3CCL - chains B and 0 of the 31 polymer chains in the assembly; structure by X-ray diffraction, 2.90 A resolution.

# Chain B
Protein: 50S ribosomal protein L3P
From: Haloarcula marismortui
UniProt: P20279 (RL3_HALMA); residues 0-337 here correspond to UniProt positions 1-338 (UniProt number = residue number + 1)
Amino-acid sequence (338 residues; row label = number of the first residue in the row; numbering starts at 0):
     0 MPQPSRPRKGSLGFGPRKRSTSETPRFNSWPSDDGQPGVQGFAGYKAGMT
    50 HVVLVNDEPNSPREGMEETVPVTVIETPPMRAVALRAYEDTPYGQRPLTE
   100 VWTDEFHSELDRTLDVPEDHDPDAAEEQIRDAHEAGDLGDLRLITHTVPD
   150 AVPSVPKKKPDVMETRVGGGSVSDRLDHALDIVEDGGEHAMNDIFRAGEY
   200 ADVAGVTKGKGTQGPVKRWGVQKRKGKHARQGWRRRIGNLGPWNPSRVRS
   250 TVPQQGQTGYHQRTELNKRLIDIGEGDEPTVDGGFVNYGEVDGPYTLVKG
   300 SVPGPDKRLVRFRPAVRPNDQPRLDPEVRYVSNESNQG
Unresolved in the structure: 0
Metal / ion sites: Na+ near Gln230 (its only coordinating residue here); Sr2+ site 1: Gln230 (shared with G836(0), U2615(0) of chain 0); Sr2+ site 2: Asn243, Ser245; Mg2+: Asn335 (shared with A2757(0) of chain 0)

# Chain 0
Molecule: 23S ribosomal RNA
From: Haloarcula marismortui
Notes: engineered mutation(s): G2099A, U2535C
Sequence (2923 nucleotides; numbered 1 to 2923; the number before each row is that of its first residue):
     1 GUUGGCUACUAUGCCAGCUGGUGGAUUGCUCGGCUCAGGCGCUGAUGAAG
    51 GACGUGCCAAGCUGCGAUAAGCUGUGGGGAGCCGCACGGAGGCGAAGAAC
   101 CACAGAUUUCCGAAUGAGAAUCUCUCUAACAAUUGCUUCGCGCAAUGAGG
   151 AACCCCGAGAACUGAAACAUCUCAGUAUCGGGAGGAACAGAAAACGCAAC
   201 GUGAUGUCGUUAGUAACCGCGAGUGAACGCGAUACAGCCCAAACCGAAGC
   251 CCUCACGGGCAAUGUGGUGUCAGGGCUACCUCUCAUCAGCCGACCGUCUU
   301 CACGAAGUCUCUUGGAAUAGAGCGUGAUACAGGGUGACAACCCCGUACUG
   351 AAGACCAGUACGCUGUGCGGUAGUGCCAGAGUAGCGGGGGUUGGAUAUCC
   401 CUCGCGAAUAACGCAGGCAUCGACUGCGAAGGCUAAACACAACCUGAGAC
   451 CGAUAGUGAACAAGUAGUGUGAACGAACGCUGCAAAGUACCCUCAGAAGG
   501 GAGGCGAAAUAGAGCAUGAAAUCAGUUGGCGAUCGAGCGACAGGGCAUAC
   551 AAGGUCCCUUGACGAAUGACCGAGACGCGAGUCUCCAGUAAGACUCACGG
   601 GAAGCCGAUGUUCUGUCGUACGUUUUGAAAAACGAGCCAGGGAGUGUGUC
   651 UGUAUGGCAAGUCUAACCGGAGUAUCCGGGGAGGCACAGGGAAACCGACA
   701 UGGCCGCAGGGCUUUGCCCGAGGGCCGCCGUCUUCAAGGGCGGGGAGCCA
   751 UGUGGACACGACCCGAAUCCGGACGAUCUACGCAUGGACAAGAUGAAGCG
   801 UGCCGAAAGGCACGUGGAAGUCUGUUAGAGUUGGUGUCCUACAAUACCCU
   851 CUCGUGAUCUAUGUGUAGGGGUGAAAGGCCCAUCGAGUCCGGCAACAGCU
   901 GGUUCCAAUCGAAACAUGUCGAAGCAUGACCUCCGCCGAGGUAGUCUGUG
   951 AGGUAGAGCGACCGAUUGGUGUGUCCGCCUCCGAGAGGAGUCGGCACACC
  1001 UGUCAAACUCCAAACUUACAGACGCUGUUUGACGCGGGGAUUCCGGUGCG
  1051 CGGGGUAAGCCUGUGUACCAGGAGGGGAACAACCCAGAGAUAGGUUAAGG
  1101 UCCCCAAGUGUGGAUUAAGUGUAAUCCUCUGAAGGUGGUCUCGAGCCCUA
  1151 GACAGCCGGGAGGUGAGCUUAGAAGCAGCUACCCUCUAAGAAAAGCGUAA
  1201 CAGCUUACCGGCCGAGGUUUGAGGCGCCCAAAAUGAUCGGGACUCAAAUC
  1251 CACCACCGAGACCUGUCCGUACCACUCAUACUGGUAAUCGAGUAGAUUGG
  1301 CGCUCUAAUUGGAUGGAAGCAGGGGCGAGAGCUCCUGUGGACCGAUUAGU
  1351 GACGAAAAUCCUGGCCAUAGUAGCAGCGAUAGUCGGGUGAGAACCCCGAC
  1401 GGCCUAAUGGAUAAGGGUUCCUCAGCACUGCUGAUCAGCUGAGGGUUAGC
  1451 CGGUCCUAAGUCUCACCGCAACUCGACUGAGACGAAAUGGGAAACAGGUU
  1501 AAUAUUCCUGUGCCAUCAUGCAGUGAAAGUUGACGCCCUGGGGUCGAUCA
  1551 CGCCGGGCAUUCGCCCGGUCGAACCGUCCAACUCCGUGGAAGCCGUAAUG
  1601 GCAGGAAGCGGACGAACGGCGGCAUAGGGAAACGUGAUUCAACCUGGGGC
  1651 CCAUGAAAAGACGAGCAUGAUGUCCGUACCGAGAACCGACACAGGUGUCC
  1701 AUGGCGGCGAAAGCCAAGGCCUGUCGGGAGCAACCAACGUUAGGGAAUUC
  1751 GGCAAGUUAGUCCCGUACCUUCGGAAGAAGGGAUGCCUGCUCCGGAACGG
  1801 AGCAGGUCGCAGUGACUCGGAAGCUCGGACUGUCUAGUAACAACAUAGGU
  1851 GACCGCAAAUCCGCAAGGACUCGUACGGUCACUGAAUCCUGCCCAGUGCA
  1901 GGUAUCUGAACACCUCGUACAAGAGGACGAAGGACCUGUCAACGGCGGGG
  1951 GUAACUAUGACCCUCUUAAGGUAGCGUAGUACCUUGCCGCAUCAGUAGCG
  2001 GCUUGCAUGAAUGGAUUAACCAGAGCUUCACUGUCCCAACGUUGGGCCCG
  2051 GUGAACUGUACAUUCCAGUGCGGAGUCUGGAGACACCCAGGGGGAAGCAA
  2101 AGACCCUAUGGAGCUUUACUGCAGGCUGUCGCUGAGACGUGGUCGCCGAU
  2151 GUGCAGCAUAGGUAGGAGUCGUUACAGAGGUACCCGCGCUAGCGGGCCAC
  2201 CCAGACAACAGUGAAAUACUACCCGUCGGUGACUGCGACUCUCACUCCGG
  2251 GAGGAGGACACCGAUAGCCGGGCAGUUUGACUGGGGCGGUACGCGCUCGA
  2301 AAAGAUAUCGAGCGCGCCCUAUGGUCAUCUCAGCCGGGACAGAGACCCGG
  2351 CGAAGAGUGCAAGAGCAAAAGAUGACUUGACAGUGUUCUUCCCAACGAGG
  2401 AACGCUGACGCGAAAGCGUGGUCUAGCGAACCAAUUAGCCUGCUUGAUGC
  2451 GGGCAAUUGAUGACAGAAAAGCUACCCUAGGGAUAACAGAGUCGUCACUC
  2501 GCAAGAGCACAUAUCGACCGAGUGGCUUGCUACCCCGAUGUCGGUUCCCU
  2551 CCAUCCUGCCCGUGCAGAAGCGGGCAAGGGUGAGGUUGUUCGCCUAUUAA
  2601 AGGAGGUCGUGAGCUGGGUUUAGACCGUCGUGAGACAGGUCGGCUGCUAU
  2651 CUACUGGGUGUGUAAUGGUGUCUGACAAGAACGACCGUAUAGUACGAGAG
  2701 GAACUACGGUUGGUGGCCACUGGUGUACCGGUUGUUCGAGAGAGCACGUG
  2751 CCGGGUAGCCACGCCACACGGGGUAAGAGCUGAACGCAUCUAAGCUCGAA
  2801 ACCCACUUGGAAAAGAGACACCGCCGAGGUCCCGCGUACAAGACGCGGUC
  2851 GAUAGACUCGGGGUGUGCGCGUCGAGGUAACGAGACGUUAAGCCCACGAG
  2901 CACUAACAGACCAAAGCCAUCAU
Unresolved in the structure: 1-9, 126-127, 715, 971-998, 1560, 1952-1963, 2137-2236, 2339-2343, 2665-2666, 2915-2923
Modified residues: 1MA (6-hydro-1-methyladenosine-5'-monophosphate) at position 628, OMU (o2'-methyluridine 5'-monophosphate) at position 2587, OMG (o2'-methylguanosine-5'-monophosphate) at position 2588, UR3 (3-methyluridine-5'-monophoshate) at position 2619, PSU (pseudouridine-5'-monophosphate) at position 2621
Metal / ion sites: Mg2+ site 1 near G28 (its only coordinating residue here); Na+ site 1: C40, G41, C443; Na+ site 2 near G56 (its only coordinating residue here); Na+ site 3: G66, U108; Sr2+ site 1: C85, A86; Mg2+ site 2 near U115 (its only coordinating residue here); Na+ site 4: C130, U146; Na+ site 5: C141, G142; Sr2+ site 2: G147 (shared with 1 residue of chain M); Mg2+ site 3: C162, U2276; K+ site 1: C162, U163, U172; Na+ site 6: A165, A166, A167; 69 more Mg2+ sites not listed; 55 more Na+ sites not listed; 58 more Sr2+ sites not listed; 1 more K+ sites not listed

# How chain B and chain 0 interact
Contacting residue pairs (338):
  Pro1(B) - C2591(0)  phosphate contact
  Gln2(B) - U2545(0)  hydrogen bond to the phosphate
  Gln2(B) - U2546(0)  base contact
  Gln2(B) - C2547(0)  hydrogen bond to the base
  Pro3(B) - G2582(0)  phosphate contact
  Pro3(B) - A2583(0)  phosphate contact
  Ser4(B) - U2581(0)  phosphate contact
  Ser4(B) - G2582(0)  hydrogen bond to the phosphate
  Arg5(B) - C2547(0)  salt bridge to the phosphate
  Arg5(B) - C2548(0)  salt bridge to the phosphate
  Arg5(B) - U2581(0)  phosphate contact
  Pro6(B) - G2580(0)  phosphate contact
  Pro6(B) - U2581(0)  phosphate contact
  Pro6(B) - G2713(0)  sugar contact
  Arg7(B) - C2548(0)  phosphate contact
  Arg7(B) - C2549(0)  salt bridge to the phosphate
  Arg7(B) - U2714(0)  phosphate contact
  Lys8(B) - C2547(0)  phosphate contact
  Lys8(B) - C2548(0)  hydrogen bond to the phosphate
  Gly9(B) - U2714(0)  hydrogen bond to the phosphate
  Gly9(B) - G2715(0)  phosphate contact
  Ser10(B) - A2681(0)  hydrogen bond to the base
  Ser10(B) - U2714(0)  hydrogen bond to the phosphate
  Ser10(B) - G2715(0)  hydrogen bond to the phosphate
  Leu11(B) - A2678(0)  hydrogen bond to the sugar
  Leu11(B) - G2679(0)  sugar contact
  Gly12(B) - A2678(0)  base contact
  Gly12(B) - G2679(0)  sugar contact
  Gly12(B) - U2807(0)  base contact
  Gly12(B) - U2808(0)  sugar contact
  Phe13(B) - U2714(0)  sugar contact
  Phe13(B) - G2715(0)  sugar contact
  Phe13(B) - U2807(0)  sugar contact
  Phe13(B) - U2808(0)  sugar contact
  Gly14(B) - U2808(0)  hydrogen bond to the sugar
  Gly14(B) - G2809(0)  sugar contact
  Pro15(B) - G2656(0)  phosphate contact
  Pro15(B) - G2809(0)  sugar contact
  Arg16(B) - G2656(0)  hydrogen bond to the phosphate
  Arg16(B) - G2715(0)  salt bridge to the phosphate
  Lys17(B) - G2656(0)  phosphate contact
  Lys17(B) - G2657(0)  phosphate contact
  Lys17(B) - G2809(0)  phosphate contact
  Lys17(B) - G2810(0)  salt bridge to the phosphate
  Arg18(B) - G2657(0)  hydrogen bond to the phosphate
  Arg18(B) - G2658(0)  salt bridge to the phosphate
  Arg18(B) - C2839(0)  hydrogen bond to the phosphate
  Arg18(B) - G2842(0)  hydrogen bond to the base
  Arg18(B) - A2843(0)  hydrogen bond to the base
  Thr20(B) - G2810(0)  hydrogen bond to the phosphate
  Glu22(B) - U2837(0)  base contact
  Arg25(B) - U2671(0)  salt bridge to the phosphate
  Arg25(B) - C2672(0)  salt bridge to the phosphate
  Asn27(B) - U2807(0)  hydrogen bond to the phosphate
  Asn27(B) - U2808(0)  hydrogen bond to the phosphate
  Ser28(B) - C2806(0)  hydrogen bond to the phosphate
  Ser28(B) - U2807(0)  phosphate contact
  Lys45(B) - C2717(0)  hydrogen bond to the phosphate
  Lys45(B) - C2718(0)  salt bridge to the phosphate
  Met48(B) - C2717(0)  hydrogen bond to the sugar
  Met48(B) - C2718(0)  sugar contact
  Met48(B) - A2719(0)  sugar contact
  Thr49(B) - A2719(0)  hydrogen bond to the sugar
  His50(B) - A2719(0)  hydrogen bond to the sugar
  Glu57(B) - G2708(0)  phosphate contact
  Asn59(B) - C2707(0)  phosphate contact
  Asn59(B) - G2708(0)  sugar contact
  Pro70(B) - A2719(0)  base contact
  Pro70(B) - C2764(0)  sugar contact
  Arg85(B) - G2670(0)  base contact
  Arg85(B) - U2671(0)  hydrogen bond to the base
  Arg85(B) - C2672(0)  hydrogen bond to the sugar
  Arg85(B) - C2819(0)  hydrogen bond to the base
  Tyr87(B) - C2672(0)  hydrogen bond to the sugar
  Tyr87(B) - U2673(0)  sugar contact
  Tyr92(B) - G2674(0)  sugar contact
  Tyr92(B) - G2815(0)  hydrogen bond to the base
  Gly93(B) - G2674(0)  phosphate contact
  Gln94(B) - U2673(0)  hydrogen bond to the sugar
  Gln94(B) - G2674(0)  hydrogen bond to the phosphate
  Arg95(B) - G2817(0)  hydrogen bond to the sugar
  Arg95(B) - A2818(0)  sugar contact
  Pro96(B) - C2672(0)  sugar contact
  Pro96(B) - A2818(0)  hydrogen bond to the sugar
  Pro96(B) - C2819(0)  sugar contact
  Leu97(B) - C2819(0)  phosphate contact
  Thr98(B) - C2819(0)  phosphate contact
  Thr98(B) - A2820(0)  phosphate contact
  Glu99(B) - G2670(0)  base contact
  Glu99(B) - C2819(0)  sugar contact
  Glu99(B) - A2820(0)  sugar contact
  Trp101(B) - A2820(0)  hydrogen bond to the sugar
  Arg111(B) - G2847(0)  salt bridge to the phosphate
  Arg111(B) - G2848(0)  salt bridge to the phosphate
  Thr112(B) - U2669(0)  hydrogen bond to the sugar
  Thr112(B) - G2670(0)  sugar contact
  Leu113(B) - U2669(0)  sugar contact
  Leu113(B) - G2670(0)  sugar contact
  Asp114(B) - G2668(0)  hydrogen bond to the base
  Asp114(B) - U2669(0)  sugar contact
  Asp114(B) - C2821(0)  hydrogen bond to the sugar
  Asp114(B) - C2822(0)  sugar contact
  Asp114(B) - A2827(0)  hydrogen bond to the sugar
  Asp114(B) - G2828(0)  phosphate contact
  Val115(B) - C2821(0)  sugar contact
  Val115(B) - C2822(0)  sugar contact
  Pro116(B) - C2821(0)  sugar contact
  Glu117(B) - C2821(0)  phosphate contact
  Glu117(B) - C2822(0)  hydrogen bond to the phosphate
  Glu117(B) - G2823(0)  phosphate contact
  Asp118(B) - C2821(0)  phosphate contact
  Asp118(B) - C2822(0)  hydrogen bond to the phosphate
  His119(B) - A2820(0)  phosphate contact
  His119(B) - C2821(0)  salt bridge to the phosphate
  Arg141(B) - C2672(0)  hydrogen bond to the phosphate
  Arg141(B) - U2673(0)  salt bridge to the phosphate
  Ile143(B) - U2671(0)  sugar contact
  Val154(B) - U2837(0)  base contact
  Pro155(B) - U2837(0)  base contact
  Pro155(B) - C2846(0)  sugar contact
  Pro155(B) - G2847(0)  sugar contact
  Pro155(B) - U2853(0)  phosphate contact
  Lys156(B) - U2837(0)  base contact
  Lys156(B) - C2846(0)  phosphate contact
  Lys156(B) - G2847(0)  phosphate contact
  Lys157(B) - G2847(0)  hydrogen bond to the phosphate
  Lys157(B) - G2848(0)  salt bridge to the phosphate
  Lys157(B) - G2851(0)  hydrogen bond to the phosphate
  Lys157(B) - A2852(0)  salt bridge to the phosphate
  Lys158(B) - C2846(0)  phosphate contact
  Lys158(B) - G2847(0)  hydrogen bond to the phosphate
  Val161(B) - G2670(0)  sugar contact
  Val161(B) - U2671(0)  phosphate contact
  Met162(B) - U2671(0)  phosphate contact
  Met162(B) - C2672(0)  phosphate contact
  Glu163(B) - U2671(0)  hydrogen bond to the sugar
  Glu163(B) - C2672(0)  hydrogen bond to the phosphate
  Thr206(B) - G2716(0)  sugar contact
  Thr206(B) - C2717(0)  phosphate contact
  Lys207(B) - C2717(0)  hydrogen bond to the phosphate
  Lys207(B) - C2718(0)  salt bridge to the phosphate
  Lys207(B) - C2759(0)  salt bridge to the phosphate
  Lys207(B) - A2838(0)  phosphate contact
  Gly208(B) - A2838(0)  hydrogen bond to the phosphate
  Gly208(B) - C2839(0)  phosphate contact
  Lys209(B) - C2759(0)  phosphate contact
  Lys209(B) - C2760(0)  salt bridge to the phosphate
  Lys209(B) - C2839(0)  phosphate contact
  Gly210(B) - C2839(0)  hydrogen bond to the phosphate
  Gly210(B) - A2840(0)  phosphate contact
  Thr211(B) - A1732(0)  hydrogen bond to the sugar
  Thr211(B) - A1733(0)  sugar contact
  Thr211(B) - A2840(0)  hydrogen bond to the phosphate
  Gln212(B) - A1732(0)  sugar contact
  Gln212(B) - A1733(0)  sugar contact
  Gly213(B) - A1733(0)  hydrogen bond to the phosphate
  Gly213(B) - C1734(0)  phosphate contact
  Val215(B) - A2039(0)  phosphate contact
  Lys216(B) - C2760(0)  salt bridge to the phosphate
  Arg217(B) - U2655(0)  hydrogen bond to the sugar
  Arg217(B) - G2656(0)  hydrogen bond to the phosphate
  Val220(B) - C2547(0)  phosphate contact
  Gln221(B) - A2038(0)  phosphate contact
  Gln221(B) - U2546(0)  sugar contact
  Gln221(B) - C2547(0)  hydrogen bond to the phosphate
  Lys222(B) - A2038(0)  hydrogen bond to the phosphate
  Lys222(B) - A2039(0)  phosphate contact
  Arg223(B) - G2613(0)  hydrogen bond to the sugar
  Arg223(B) - C2614(0)  hydrogen bond to the sugar
  Lys224(B) - C2035(0)  phosphate contact
  Lys224(B) - C2036(0)  salt bridge to the phosphate
  Lys224(B) - C2037(0)  hydrogen bond to the phosphate
  Lys224(B) - A2038(0)  salt bridge to the phosphate
  Gly225(B) - U2034(0)  hydrogen bond to the phosphate
  Gly225(B) - C2035(0)  hydrogen bond to the phosphate
  Lys226(B) - U835(0)  phosphate contact
  Lys226(B) - G1751(0)  hydrogen bond to the base
  Lys226(B) - C1753(0)  sugar contact
  Lys226(B) - U2615(0)  phosphate contact
  Lys226(B) - G2616(0)  salt bridge to the phosphate
  His227(B) - G2544(0)  base contact
  His227(B) - C2614(0)  hydrogen bond to the sugar
  His227(B) - U2615(0)  hydrogen bond to the sugar
  Arg229(B) - U835(0)  salt bridge to the phosphate
  Arg229(B) - G836(0)  phosphate contact
  Arg229(B) - C1753(0)  hydrogen bond to the base
  Arg229(B) - A1754(0)  hydrogen bond to the sugar
  Gln230(B) - U835(0)  hydrogen bond to the phosphate
  Gln230(B) - G836(0)  phosphate contact
  Gln230(B) - U837(0)  phosphate contact
  Gln230(B) - C2614(0)  phosphate contact
  Gln230(B) - U2615(0)  phosphate contact
  Gly231(B) - C1735(0)  sugar contact
  Gly231(B) - A1736(0)  phosphate contact
  Trp232(B) - C1735(0)  phosphate contact
  Trp232(B) - G2092(0)  hydrogen bond to the phosphate
  Trp232(B) - G2613(0)  sugar contact
  Trp232(B) - C2614(0)  sugar contact
  Arg233(B) - C1735(0)  hydrogen bond to the phosphate
  Arg233(B) - A1736(0)  salt bridge to the phosphate
  Arg234(B) - C1734(0)  salt bridge to the phosphate
  Arg234(B) - C1735(0)  hydrogen bond to the phosphate
  Arg234(B) - A2039(0)  salt bridge to the phosphate
  Arg235(B) - C1734(0)  hydrogen bond to the sugar
  Arg235(B) - C1735(0)  salt bridge to the phosphate
  Arg235(B) - G2091(0)  phosphate contact
  Arg235(B) - G2092(0)  salt bridge to the phosphate
  Ile236(B) - U2546(0)  sugar contact
  Gly237(B) - U2546(0)  hydrogen bond to the sugar
  Gly237(B) - G2613(0)  base contact
  Asn238(B) - G2093(0)  phosphate contact
  Asn238(B) - U2546(0)  base contact
  Asn238(B) - C2547(0)  hydrogen bond to the base
  Asn238(B) - G2609(0)  base contact
  Asn238(B) - U2610(0)  base contact
  Asn238(B) - G2613(0)  base contact
  Leu239(B) - G2091(0)  base contact
  Leu239(B) - G2092(0)  sugar contact
  Leu239(B) - G2093(0)  hydrogen bond to the phosphate
  Gly240(B) - G2093(0)  sugar contact
  Gly240(B) - G2609(0)  base contact
  Pro241(B) - G2093(0)  hydrogen bond to the sugar
  Pro241(B) - C2548(0)  base contact
  Pro241(B) - G2606(0)  base contact
  Pro241(B) - G2609(0)  sugar contact
  Trp242(B) - G2093(0)  sugar contact
  Trp242(B) - G2094(0)  sugar contact
  Trp242(B) - A2096(0)  sugar contact
  Trp242(B) - U2539(0)  base contact
  Trp242(B) - U2607(0)  stacking on the base
  Trp242(B) - G2609(0)  hydrogen bond to the sugar
  Trp242(B) - U2610(0)  phosphate contact
  Asn243(B) - U1234(0)  base contact
  Asn243(B) - G2606(0)  hydrogen bond to the sugar
  Asn243(B) - U2607(0)  hydrogen bond to the phosphate
  Pro244(B) - U1234(0)  base contact
  Pro244(B) - C2066(0)  phosphate contact
  Pro244(B) - G2093(0)  sugar contact
  Ser245(B) - G2093(0)  hydrogen bond to the base
  Ser245(B) - G2094(0)  sugar contact
  Arg246(B) - U1234(0)  hydrogen bond to the base
  Arg246(B) - C2065(0)  hydrogen bond to the phosphate
  Arg246(B) - C2066(0)  salt bridge to the phosphate
  Arg246(B) - G2093(0)  base contact
  Arg246(B) - A2653(0)  sugar contact
  Val247(B) - G2093(0)  base contact
  Val247(B) - A2653(0)  hydrogen bond to the sugar
  Val247(B) - C2654(0)  sugar contact
  Arg248(B) - U1234(0)  hydrogen bond to the sugar
  Arg248(B) - C2548(0)  sugar contact
  Arg248(B) - C2549(0)  hydrogen bond to the sugar
  Arg248(B) - C2654(0)  hydrogen bond to the sugar
  Ser249(B) - C2654(0)  phosphate contact
  Ser249(B) - U2655(0)  phosphate contact
  Thr250(B) - C2548(0)  hydrogen bond to the sugar
  Thr250(B) - C2549(0)  sugar contact
  Val251(B) - C2548(0)  sugar contact
  Pro252(B) - C2547(0)  phosphate contact
  Pro252(B) - C2548(0)  sugar contact
  Gln253(B) - G2090(0)  hydrogen bond to the base
  Gln253(B) - G2091(0)  hydrogen bond to the base
  Gln253(B) - C2654(0)  hydrogen bond to the sugar
  Gln253(B) - U2655(0)  hydrogen bond to the sugar
  Gln254(B) - A1733(0)  sugar contact
  Gln254(B) - G2090(0)  hydrogen bond to the sugar
  Gln254(B) - U2655(0)  hydrogen bond to the sugar
  Gly255(B) - G2656(0)  sugar contact
  Gln256(B) - G2656(0)  hydrogen bond to the sugar
  Gln256(B) - C2839(0)  hydrogen bond to the phosphate
  Tyr259(B) - A2838(0)  sugar contact
  Tyr259(B) - C2844(0)  sugar contact
  Gln261(B) - U2808(0)  hydrogen bond to the phosphate
  Gln261(B) - G2809(0)  phosphate contact
  Arg262(B) - G2715(0)  hydrogen bond to the phosphate
  Arg262(B) - G2716(0)  salt bridge to the phosphate
  Arg262(B) - U2808(0)  phosphate contact
  Thr263(B) - U2807(0)  hydrogen bond to the phosphate
  Thr263(B) - U2808(0)  hydrogen bond to the phosphate
  Glu264(B) - G2715(0)  hydrogen bond to the base
  Glu264(B) - G2716(0)  sugar contact
  Glu264(B) - C2765(0)  base contact
  Leu265(B) - A2766(0)  hydrogen bond to the sugar
  Asn266(B) - A2766(0)  sugar contact
  Asn266(B) - C2767(0)  hydrogen bond to the phosphate
  Lys267(B) - C2765(0)  hydrogen bond to the sugar
  Lys267(B) - A2766(0)  sugar contact
  Asp281(B) - G2861(0)  hydrogen bond to the sugar
  Gly282(B) - G2860(0)  hydrogen bond to the base
  Gly282(B) - G2861(0)  sugar contact
  Gly282(B) - C2897(0)  base contact
  Gly282(B) - G2898(0)  sugar contact
  Phe284(B) - C2897(0)  sugar contact
  Phe284(B) - G2898(0)  sugar contact
  Val285(B) - A2757(0)  phosphate contact
  Val285(B) - G2758(0)  phosphate contact
  Val285(B) - C2897(0)  sugar contact
  Asn286(B) - C2897(0)  hydrogen bond to the sugar
  Asn286(B) - G2898(0)  phosphate contact
  Gly288(B) - G2898(0)  phosphate contact
  Glu289(B) - G2898(0)  sugar contact
  Glu289(B) - A2899(0)  sugar contact
  Lys298(B) - A2766(0)  salt bridge to the phosphate
  Gly299(B) - C2765(0)  sugar contact
  Ser300(B) - G2716(0)  hydrogen bond to the base
  Ser300(B) - C2717(0)  sugar contact
  Ser300(B) - C2765(0)  hydrogen bond to the base
  Val301(B) - C2717(0)  sugar contact
  Pro302(B) - G2716(0)  sugar contact
  Pro302(B) - C2717(0)  sugar contact
  Gly303(B) - C2717(0)  hydrogen bond to the phosphate
  Gly303(B) - C2718(0)  phosphate contact
  Pro304(B) - U2837(0)  sugar contact
  Asp305(B) - C2718(0)  phosphate contact
  Asp305(B) - U2837(0)  sugar contact
  Lys306(B) - U2837(0)  salt bridge to the phosphate
  Arg307(B) - U2837(0)  hydrogen bond to the phosphate
  Arg307(B) - A2838(0)  salt bridge to the phosphate
  Arg312(B) - U2807(0)  salt bridge to the phosphate
  Arg316(B) - C2682(0)  salt bridge to the phosphate
  Arg316(B) - C2767(0)  hydrogen bond to the phosphate
  Arg316(B) - A2768(0)  hydrogen bond to the phosphate
  Arg316(B) - C2806(0)  sugar contact
  Asn318(B) - C2767(0)  hydrogen bond to the phosphate
  Asn318(B) - A2768(0)  hydrogen bond to the phosphate
  Glu333(B) - C2720(0)  phosphate contact
  Ser334(B) - G2861(0)  hydrogen bond to the sugar
  Ser334(B) - G2862(0)  phosphate contact
  Asn335(B) - A2719(0)  sugar contact
  Asn335(B) - A2757(0)  phosphate contact
  Gln336(B) - A2757(0)  phosphate contact
  Gln336(B) - G2860(0)  base contact
  Gln336(B) - G2861(0)  hydrogen bond to the base
  Gln336(B) - G2862(0)  sugar contact
  Gln336(B) - C2897(0)  hydrogen bond to the base
  Gly337(B) - U2756(0)  hydrogen bond to the phosphate
  Gly337(B) - A2757(0)  hydrogen bond to the phosphate
  Gly337(B) - G2862(0)  phosphate contact
  Gly337(B) - G2863(0)  phosphate contact
Other interface residues (no listed pair), chain B (145 interface residues in all): Ser19, His260, Gly283, Tyr287, Val315
Other interface residues (no listed pair), chain 0 (126 interface residues in all): G834, C1750, A2089, A2095, G2603, A2680, G2712, G2845

# Summary
145 residues of chain B and 126 residues of chain 0 are in contact, with 117 hydrogen bonds, 35 salt bridges
and 1 aromatic stacking contact. Among the polar pairs are Gln2(B)-C2547(0), Ser10(B)-A2681(0) and
Arg18(B)-G2842(0). G836(0), U2615(0) and Gln230(B) coordinate Sr2+.
Here chain B is 50S ribosomal protein L3P and chain 0 is 23S ribosomal RNA, both from Haloarcula marismortui.
Entry 3CCL (Structure of Anisomycin resistant 50S Ribosomal Subunit: 23S rRNA mutation U2535C. Density for
Anisomycin is visible ...) was determined by X-ray diffraction (same publication as 3CC2, 3CC4, 3CC7, 3CCE,
3CCJ, 3CCM and 6 further entries).
